PDB entry 8WHX | electron microscopy, 2.80 A resolution | chains M and A of the 50 polymer chains in the assembly

[Chain M]
Name: 50S ribosomal protein L13
Organism: Mycolicibacterium smegmatis MC2 155
UniProt: A0QSP8 (RL13_MYCS2); numbering as in UniProt (aligned over 1-147)
Chain sequence (147 residues; row label = number of the first residue in the row):
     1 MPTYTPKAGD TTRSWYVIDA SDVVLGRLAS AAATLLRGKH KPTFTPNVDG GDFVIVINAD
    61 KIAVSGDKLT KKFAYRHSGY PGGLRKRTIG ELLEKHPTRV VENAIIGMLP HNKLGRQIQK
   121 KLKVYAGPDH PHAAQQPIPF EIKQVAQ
Not modelled in the structure: 1

[Chain A]
Molecule: 23S rRNA
Organism: Mycolicibacterium smegmatis MC2 155
Sequence (3119 nucleotides; each row starts with the number of its first residue):
     2 AAGUGUUUAA GGGCGCAUGG UGGAUGCCUU GGCACUGGGA GCCGAUGAAG GACGUAGGAG
    62 GCUGCGAUAA GCCUCGGGGA GCUGUCAACC GAGCGUUGAU CCGAGGAUGU CCGAAUGGGG
   122 AAACCCGGCA CGAGUGAUGU CGUGUCACCA GGCGCUGAAU AUAUAGGCGU CUGGGGGGAA
   182 CGCGGGGAAG UGAAACAUCU CAGUACCCGU AGGAAGAGAA AACAAAAUGU GAUUCCGUGA
   242 GUAGUGGCGA GCGAAAGCGG AGGAUGGCUA AACCGUAUGC AUGUGAUACC GGGUAGGGGU
   302 UGUGUGUGCG GGGUUGUGGG ACCUAUCUUU CCGGCUCUAC CUGGCUGGAG GGCAGUGAGA
   362 AAAUGUUGUG GUUAGCGGAA AUGGCUUGGG AUGGCCUGCC GUAGACGGUG AGAGCCCGGU
   422 ACGUGAAAAC CCGACGUCUG UCUUGAUGGU GUUCCCGAGU AGCAGCGGGC CCGUGGAAUC
   482 UGCUGUGAAU CUGCCGGGAC CACCCGGUAA GCCUGAAUAC UUCCCAGUGA CCGAUAGCGG
   542 AUUAGUACCG UGAGGGAAUG GUGAAAAGUA CCCCGGGAGG GGAGUGAAAG AGUACCUGAA
   602 ACCGUGCGCU UACAAUCCGU CAGAGCCCUC GACGUGUCGU GGGGUGAUGG CGUGCCUUUU
   662 GAAGAAUGAG CCUGCGAGUC AGGGACAUGU CGCGAGGUUA ACCCGGGUGG GGUAGCCGCA
   722 GCGAAAGCGA GUCUGAAUAG GGCGUAUCCA CACAAGAGUG UGUGGUGUAG UGGUGUGUUC
   782 UGGACCCGAA GCGGAGUGAU CUACCCAUGG CCAGGGUGAA GCGCGGGUAA GACCGCGUGG
   842 AGGCCCGAAC CCACUUAGGU UGAAGACUGA GGGGAUGAGC UGUGGGUAGG GGUGAAAGGC
   902 CAAUCAAACU CCGUGAUAGC UGGUUCUCCC CGAAAUGCAU UUAGGUGCAG CGUCGCAUGU
   962 UUCUUGCCGG AGGUAGAGCU ACUGGAUGGC CGAUGGGCCC CACAGGGUUA CUGACGUCAG
  1022 CCAAACUCCG AAUGCCGGUA AGUCCAAGAG UGCGGCAGUG AGACGGCGGG GGAUAAGCUC
  1082 CGUGCGUCGA GAGGGAAACA GCCCAGAUCG CCGGCUAAGG CCCCUAAGCG UGUGCUAAGU
  1142 GGAAAAGGAU GUGCAGUCGC GAAGACAACC AGGAGGUUGG CUUAGAAGCA GCCACCCUUG
  1202 AAAGAGUGCG UAAUAGCUCA CUGGUCAAGU GAUUGUGCGC CGAUAAUGUA GCGGGGCUCA
  1262 AGCACACCGC CGAAGCCGCG GCAGCCAACG UGUUGGCUGG GUAGGGGAGC GUCCUGCAUC
  1322 CGGUGAAGCC GCCGAGUGAU CGAGUGGUGG AGGGUGUGGG AGUGAGAAUG CAGGCAUGAG
  1382 UAGCGAUUAG GCAAGUGAGA ACCUUGCCCG CCGAAAGACC AAGGGUUCCU GGGCCAGGCC
  1442 AGUCCGCCCA GGGUGAGUCG GGACCUAAGG CGAGGCCGAC AGGCGUAGUC GAUGGACAAC
  1502 GGGUUGAUAU UCCCGUACCC GUGUAUGUGC GUCCAUGAUG AAUCAGCGGU ACUAACCAUC
  1562 CAAAACCACC GUGACCGCAC CUUUCGGGGU GUGGCGUUGG UGGGGCUGCA UGGGACCUUC
  1622 GUUGGUAGUA GUCAAGCGAU GGGGUGACGC AGGAAGGUAG CCGUACCGGU CAGUGGUAAU
  1682 ACCGGGGUAA GCCUGUAGGG AGUCAGAUAG GUAAAUCCGU CUGGCAUAUA UCCUGAGAGG
  1742 UGAUGCAUAG CCGAGUGAGG CGAAUUCGGU GAUCCUAUGC UGCCGAGAAA AGCCUCUAGC
  1802 GAGGACAUAC ACGGCCCGUA CCCCAAACCA ACACAGGUGG UCAGGUAGAG AAUACUAAGG
  1862 CGUACGAGUG AACUAUGGUU AAGGAACUCG GCAAAAUGCC CCCGUAACUU CGGGAGAAGG
  1922 GGGACCCACA UGGCGUGUAA GCCUUUACGG CCCAAGCGUG AGUGGGUGGC ACAAACCAGU
  1982 GAGAAGCGAC UGUUUACUAA AAACACAGGU CCGUGCGAAG UCGCAAGACG AUGUAUACGG
  2042 ACUGACGCCU GCCCGGUGCU GGAAGGUUAA GAGGACCCGU UAACUCCCUU UGGGGGUGAA
  2102 GCGGAGAAUU UAAGCCCCAG UAAACGGCGG UGGUAACUAU AACCAUCCUA AGGUAGCGAA
  2162 AUUCCUUGUC GGGUAAGUUC CGACCUGCAC GAAUGGCGUA ACGACUUCUC AACUGUCUCA
  2222 ACCAUAGACU CGGCGAAAUU GCACUACGAG UAAAGAUGCU CGUUACGCGC GGCAGGACGA
  2282 AAAGACCCCG GGACCUUCAC UACAACUUGG UAUUGGUGCU CGAUACGGUU UGUGUAGGAU
  2342 AGGUGGGAGA CUGUGAAGCU CACACGCCAG UGUGGGUGGA GUCGUUGUUG AAAUACCACU
  2402 CUGAUCGUAU UGGGCCUCUA ACCUCGGACC GUAUAUCCGG UUCAGGGACA GUGCCUGGUG
  2462 GGUAGUUUAA CUGGGGCGGU UGCCUCCUAA AAUGUAACGG AGGCGCCCAA AGGUUCCCUC
  2522 AACCUGGACG GCAAUCAGGU GUUGAGUGUA AGUGCACAAG GGAGCUUGAC UGCGAGACGG
  2582 ACAUGUCGAG CAGGGACGAA AGUCGGGACU AGUGAUCCGG CACCUCUGAG UGGAAGGGGU
  2642 GUCGCUCAAC GGAUAAAAGG UACCCCGGGG AUAACAGGCU GAUCUUCCCC AAGAGUCCAU
  2702 AUCGACGGGA UGGUUUGGCA CCUCGAUGUC GGCUCGUCGC AUCCUGGGGC UGGAGCAGGU
  2762 CCCAAGGGUU GGGCUGUUCG CCCAUUAAAG CGGCACGCGA GCUGGGUUUA GAACGUCGUG
  2822 AGACAGUUCG GUCUCUAUCC GCCGCGCGCG UCAGAAGCUU GAGGAAACCU GUCCCUAGUA
  2882 CGAGAGGACC GGGACGGACG AACCUCUGGU AUACCAGUUG UCCCACCAGG GGCACGGCUG
  2942 GAUAGCCACG UUCGGACAGG AUAACCGCUG AAAGCAUCUA AGCGGGAAAC CUCUUCCAAG
  3002 ACCAGGCUUC UCACCCUCUA GGAGGGAUAA GGCCCCCCGC AGACCACGGG AUUGAUAGAC
  3062 CAGACCUGGA AGCCUAGUAA UAGGUGCAGG GAACUGGCAC UAACCGGCCG AAAACUUAC
Not modelled in the structure: 1171-1222, 1563-1604, 2697-2701

[How chain M and chain A interact]
Residue-residue contacts (105):
  Pro2(M) with C1113(A), base contact
  Thr3(M) with C1113(A), hydrogen bond to the base
  Thr5(M) with G624(A), phosphate contact; A625(A), sugar contact
  Pro6(M) with A625(A), sugar contact
  Lys7(M) with A625(A), salt bridge to the phosphate
  Ala8(M) with A625(A), phosphate contact; G626(A), phosphate contact
  Trp15(M) with G4(A), sugar contact
  Asp22(M) with C1260(A), hydrogen bond to the base
  Val24(M) with C1258(A), phosphate contact; U1259(A), phosphate contact; C1260(A), base contact
  Leu25(M) with C1258(A), phosphate contact
  Gly26(M) with G1257(A), hydrogen bond to the phosphate; C1258(A), hydrogen bond to the phosphate; A1262(A), base contact
  Arg27(M) with C1130(A), hydrogen bond to the base; C1260(A), hydrogen bond to the sugar; A1262(A), base contact
  Ser30(M) with C1123(A), hydrogen bond to the base; C1124(A), sugar contact; G1256(A), base contact; A1262(A), base contact
  Ala33(M) with C1124(A), sugar contact
  Thr34(M) with C1124(A), sugar contact
  Lys39(M) with C1125(A), salt bridge to the phosphate; A1127(A), salt bridge to the phosphate
  Pro46(M) with G650(A), sugar contact
  Asn47(M) with A623(A), base contact; G624(A), sugar contact; A648(A), base contact; U649(A), hydrogen bond to the sugar; G650(A), sugar contact
  Phe53(M) with U5(A), phosphate contact
  Ser65(M) with G1140(A), base contact; U1259(A), hydrogen bond to the phosphate; C1260(A), phosphate contact
  Gly66(M) with U1259(A), base contact
  Lys68(M) with G1140(A), hydrogen bond to the base; C1258(A), salt bridge to the phosphate; U1259(A), salt bridge to the phosphate
  Lys71(M) with G1140(A), salt bridge to the phosphate
  Lys72(M) with G1257(A), salt bridge to the phosphate
  Tyr75(M) with U1250(A), sugar contact
  Arg76(M) with G2864(A), phosphate contact; G2865(A), salt bridge to the phosphate
  His77(M) with G1249(A), stacking on the base
  Ser78(M) with G2865(A), hydrogen bond to the phosphate; A2866(A), hydrogen bond to the phosphate
  Tyr80(M) with G2865(A), sugar contact; A2866(A), sugar contact
  Pro81(M) with U2738(A), phosphate contact; C2739(A), phosphate contact
  Gly82(M) with G1249(A), hydrogen bond to the phosphate; C2739(A), phosphate contact
  Gly83(M) with A2866(A), phosphate contact
  Leu84(M) with G1249(A), sugar contact; U1250(A), base contact
  Arg85(M) with G2865(A), salt bridge to the phosphate; A2866(A), salt bridge to the phosphate
  Arg87(M) with G2864(A), salt bridge to the phosphate
  His96(M) with A2863(A), phosphate contact; G2864(A), salt bridge to the phosphate
  Arg99(M) with A2863(A), hydrogen bond to the phosphate; G2864(A), salt bridge to the phosphate
  Glu102(M) with C3004(A), hydrogen bond to the base
  Ala104(M) with G1256(A), hydrogen bond to the sugar; G1257(A), phosphate contact
  Gly107(M) with G1255(A), hydrogen bond to the base; G1256(A), sugar contact
  Met108(M) with C1124(A), hydrogen bond to the sugar; C1125(A), sugar contact; G1256(A), hydrogen bond to the base
  Leu109(M) with C1125(A), sugar contact
  Pro110(M) with C1125(A), phosphate contact
  His111(M) with G2263(A), salt bridge to the phosphate; U2264(A), salt bridge to the phosphate
  Asn112(M) with G650(A), phosphate contact; G651(A), hydrogen bond to the phosphate
  Lys113(M) with A615(A), phosphate contact; A616(A), salt bridge to the phosphate; U649(A), salt bridge to the phosphate; G650(A), hydrogen bond to the phosphate
  Leu114(M) with U649(A), phosphate contact; G650(A), hydrogen bond to the phosphate
  Arg116(M) with A615(A), salt bridge to the phosphate; A616(A), salt bridge to the phosphate
  Lys120(M) with C3003(A), phosphate contact; C3004(A), salt bridge to the phosphate
  Pro131(M) with A3(A), sugar contact
  His132(M) with A3(A), hydrogen bond to the sugar; G4(A), phosphate contact
  Ala134(M) with A2(A), base contact; U3118(A), hydrogen bond to the sugar
  Gln135(M) with A3(A), hydrogen bond to the sugar; G4(A), hydrogen bond to the sugar
  Gln136(M) with U3118(A), sugar contact; A3119(A), sugar contact
  Ile142(M) with C1130(A), base contact
  Lys143(M) with C1130(A), base contact
  Gln144(M) with C1130(A), phosphate contact; G1131(A), hydrogen bond to the phosphate
  Gln147(M) with G1129(A), hydrogen bond to the base; G1131(A), sugar contact
Other interface residues (no listed pair), chain M (63 interface residues in all): Ala63, Asp67, Asn103, Lys123, Val145
Other interface residues (no listed pair), chain A (49 interface residues in all): C614, U1126, A1251, A2266, C2992

[Overview]
Chain M and chain A form an interface of 63 and 49 residues respectively; the contacts include 28 hydrogen
bonds, 20 salt bridges and 1 aromatic stacking contact. Polar contacts include Thr3(M)-C1113(A),
Asp22(M)-C1260(A) and Arg27(M)-C1130(A).
Chain M is 50S ribosomal protein L13 and chain A is 23S rRNA, both from Mycolicibacterium smegmatis MC2 155;
the structure, Cryo- EM structure of Mycobacterium smegmatis 70S ribosome and RafH, was determined by electron
microscopy (same publication as 8WHY, 8WI7, 8WI8, 8WI9, 8WIB, 8WIC, 8WID and 8WIF).
